8SNI - chain A; structure by X-ray diffraction, 1.99 A resolution.

Chain A:
Molecule: (S)-hydroxynitrile lyase
Organism: Hevea brasiliensis
Notes: EC 4.1.2.47
UniProt: P52704 (HNL_HEVBR); the construct has insertions or renumbered stretches relative to UniProt, so the offset changes along the chain: 1-126 = UniProt 1-126; 129-259 = UniProt 127-257
Chain sequence (293 residues; numbered -33 to 259; the number before each row is that of its first residue; numbers below 1 keep their minus sign (Met-33 is residue -33)):
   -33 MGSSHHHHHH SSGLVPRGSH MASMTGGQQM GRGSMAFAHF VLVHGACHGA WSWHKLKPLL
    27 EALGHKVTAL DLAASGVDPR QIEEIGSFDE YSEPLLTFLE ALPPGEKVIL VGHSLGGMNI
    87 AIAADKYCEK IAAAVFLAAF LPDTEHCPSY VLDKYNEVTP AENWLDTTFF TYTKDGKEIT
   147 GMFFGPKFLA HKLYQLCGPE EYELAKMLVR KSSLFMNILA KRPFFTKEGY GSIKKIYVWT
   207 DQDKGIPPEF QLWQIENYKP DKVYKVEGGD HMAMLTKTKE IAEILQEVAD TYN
Not modelled in the structure: -33 to 0, 259
Sequence notes: initiating methionine (-33); expression tag (-32 to 0); engineered mutation Val9 (Ile in P52704), Gly11 (Thr in P52704), Ala12 (Ile in P52704), Ser18 (Ile in P52704), His79 (Glu in P52704), Leu81 (Cys in P52704), Met84 (Leu in P52704), Leu103 (His in P52704), Ala104 (Asn in P52704), Ala105 (Ser in P52704), Phe106 (Val in P52704), Leu118 (Val in P52704), Tyr121 (Leu in P52704), Asn122 (Met in P52704), Thr125 (Phe in P52704), Asn129 (Asp127 in P52704), Leu131 (Lys129 in P52704), Phe135 (Tyr133 in P52704), Met148 (Leu146 in P52704), Phe149 (Lys147 in P52704), Phe150 (Leu148 in P52704), Pro152 (Phe150 in P52704), Lys153 (Thr151 in P52704), Phe154 (Leu152 in P52704), Ala156 (Arg154 in P52704), His157 (Glu155 in P52704), Lys158 (Asn156 in P52704), Gln161 (Thr159 in P52704), Val175 (Thr173 in P52704), Ser178 (Gly176 in P52704), Met182 (Gln180 in P52704), Lys210 (Glu208 in P52704), Gly211 (Ile209 in P52704), Ile212 (Phe210 in P52704), Pro213 (Leu211 in P52704), Met238 (Lys236 in P52704), Ala239 (Leu237 in P52704), Met240 (Gln238 in P52704); insertion (127-128)
Small-molecule neighbours: proline (PRO): Gly11, Ala12, Ser80, Leu81, Phe106, Tyr121, Trp130, Phe150, Phe154, Leu159, Gly211, Ile212, His237
From the paper describing this entry:
  - catalytic residues: Ser80, Asp209, His237
  - conformationally variable residues (loop rearrangement): Ala127 to Glu128, Asn129 to Trp130

In short:
Ligands of chain A: proline. From the paper: catalytic residues Ser80, Asp209 and His237; conformational
variability at Ala127 and Asn129.
Chain A is (S)-hydroxynitrile lyase (Hevea brasiliensis); the structure, Hydroxynitrile Lyase from Hevea
brasiliensis with Forty Mutations, was determined by X-ray diffraction together with 9CLR from the same study.
